Entry 5JTN (solution NMR); this record covers chains D and E of the 6 polymer chains in the assembly.

== Chain D ==
Molecule: Protein-export protein SecB
From: Escherichia coli O157:H7
Reference sequence: P0AG88 (SECB_ECO57); residue numbers follow UniProt; this construct covers 1-155
Sequence (155 residues; each row starts with the number of its first residue):
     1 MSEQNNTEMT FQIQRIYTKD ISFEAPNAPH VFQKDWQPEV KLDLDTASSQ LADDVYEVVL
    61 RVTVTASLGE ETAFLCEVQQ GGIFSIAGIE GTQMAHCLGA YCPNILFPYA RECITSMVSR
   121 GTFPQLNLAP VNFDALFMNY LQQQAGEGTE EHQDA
Reported in the primary citation:
  - mutagenesis - V40A/L42A/L44A (40-fold): decreased binding to Alkaline phosphatase (chain E)

== Chain E ==
Molecule: Alkaline phosphatase
From: Escherichia coli (strain K12)
Notes: EC 3.1.3.1
Reference sequence: P00634 (PPB_ECOLI); numbering as in UniProt (aligned over 91-145)
Sequence (55 residues; numbered 91 to 145; the number before each row is that of its first residue):
    91 GGFFKGIDAL PLTGQYTHYA LNKKTGKPDY VTDSAASATA WSTGVKTYNG ALGVD
Swiss-Prot annotation at these positions:
  - active site: Ser124 (Phosphoserine intermediate)

== How chain D and chain E interact ==
Residue-residue contacts - 81 pairs, chain D then chain E:
  Glu8(D) - Lys95(E)
  Thr10(D) - Phe94(E)
  Gln14(D) - Phe93(E)
  Trp36(D) - Thr129(E)
  Gln37(D) - Ser124(E)
  Gln37(D) - Ser127(E)
  Gln37(D) - Thr129(E)
  Val40(D) - Asp123(E)
  Val40(D) - Ser124(E)
  Lys41(D) - Asp123(E)
  Leu42(D) - Asp123(E)
  Asp43(D) - Asn112(E)
  Leu44(D) - Leu111(E)
  Asp45(D) - Tyr106(E)
  Asp45(D) - Thr107(E)
  Asp45(D) - Ala110(E)
  Asp45(D) - Leu111(E)
  Thr46(D) - Tyr106(E)
  Thr46(D) - Thr107(E)
  Thr46(D) - Leu111(E)
  Ala47(D) - Tyr106(E)
  Ser48(D) - Leu102(E)
  Gln50(D) - Leu100(E)
  Gln50(D) - Pro101(E)
  Gln50(D) - Leu102(E)
  Ala52(D) - Asp98(E)
  Asp53(D) - Gly91(E)
  Asp53(D) - Gly92(E)
  Asp53(D) - Phe93(E)
  Asp53(D) - Ile97(E)
  Asp53(D) - Asp98(E)
  Asp54(D) - Gly91(E)
  Asp54(D) - Phe93(E)
  Asp54(D) - Phe94(E)
  Asp54(D) - Lys95(E)
  Asp54(D) - Gly96(E)
  Asp54(D) - Ile97(E)
  Val55(D) - Phe93(E)
  Tyr56(D) - Ile97(E)
  Tyr56(D) - Asp98(E)
  Tyr56(D) - Leu100(E)
  Ser85(D) - Phe93(E)
  Ile86(D) - Ile97(E)
  Ala87(D) - Phe94(E)
  Ala87(D) - Lys95(E)
  Gly88(D) - Gly96(E)
  Ile89(D) - Ile97(E)
  Met94(D) - Ile97(E)
  Met94(D) - Ala99(E)
  Met94(D) - Leu100(E)
  Ala95(D) - Pro101(E)
  Ala95(D) - Thr103(E)
  Leu98(D) - Leu102(E)
  Leu98(D) - Thr103(E)
  Gly99(D) - Thr103(E)
  Thr122(D) - Trp131(E)
  Pro124(D) - Thr129(E)
  Gln125(D) - Ser127(E)
  Gln125(D) - Ala128(E)
  Asn127(D) - Asp123(E)
  Asn127(D) - Ala126(E)
  Leu128(D) - Asp123(E)
  Ala129(D) - Thr122(E)
  Ala129(D) - Asp123(E)
  Val131(D) - Tyr120(E)
  Val131(D) - Val121(E)
  Asn132(D) - Tyr120(E)
  Phe133(D) - Leu111(E)
  Ala135(D) - Tyr120(E)
  Leu136(D) - Leu111(E)
  Leu136(D) - Asn112(E)
  Leu136(D) - Tyr120(E)
  Leu136(D) - Val121(E)
  Phe137(D) - Tyr109(E)
  Phe137(D) - Leu111(E)
  Asn139(D) - Pro118(E)
  Asn139(D) - Tyr120(E)
  Tyr140(D) - Tyr109(E)
  Gln143(D) - Gly116(E)
  Gln143(D) - Lys117(E)
  Gln143(D) - Pro118(E)
Also at the interface, not in a pair above, chain D (52 interface residues in all): Asp35, Pro38, Glu39, Ser49, Leu60, His96, Leu126, Gln142
Also at the interface, not in a pair above, chain E (34 interface residues in all): Lys114, Ala130

== In short ==
52 residues of chain D face 34 of chain E across their interface. UniProt lists active-site residue Ser124(E)
on chain E. The paper reports that V40A/L42A/L44A of chain D reduce binding to Alkaline phosphatase (chain E).
Chain D is Protein-export protein SecB (Escherichia coli O157:H7) and chain E is Alkaline phosphatase
(Escherichia coli (strain K12)); the structure, The structure of chaperone SecB in complex with unstructured
proPhoA binding site c, was determined by solution NMR (same publication as 5JTL, 5JTM, 5JTO, 5JTP, 5JTQ and
5JTR).
